PDB entry 4D3G | X-ray diffraction, 3.00 A resolution | chain A

Chain A:
Protein: PSTA
From: Staphylococcus aureus
Reference sequence: Q99WC0 (Q99WC0_STAAM); residue numbers follow UniProt; this construct covers 1-109
Sequence (128 residues; each row starts with the number of its first residue; numbers below 1 keep their minus sign (Gly-18 is residue -18)):
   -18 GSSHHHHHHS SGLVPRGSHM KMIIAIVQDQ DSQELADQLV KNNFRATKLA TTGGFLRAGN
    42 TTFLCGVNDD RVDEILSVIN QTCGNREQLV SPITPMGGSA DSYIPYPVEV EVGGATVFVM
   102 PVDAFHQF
Not modelled in the structure: -18 to -1, 34-40, 68-92
Sequence notes: expression tag (-18 to 0)
From the paper describing this entry:
  - conformationally variable residues (order/disorder transition): Gly34 to Gly40, Arg67, Glu68 to Glu92
  - specificity-determining residues: Gly47 (proposed by the authors, not directly observed)

Overview:
From the paper: the specificity determinant Gly47; conformational variability at Gly34, Arg67 and Glu68.
Chain A is PSTA (Staphylococcus aureus); the structure, Structure of PstA, was determined by X-ray diffraction
together with 4D3H from the same study.
